PDB entry 6FKI | electron microscopy, 4.30 A resolution (low resolution: residue-level contacts below are approximate; hydrogen-bond / salt-bridge calls are withheld) | chains a and b of the 26 polymer chains in the assembly

[Chain a]
Protein: ATP synthase subunit a, chloroplastic
From: Spinacia oleracea
Reference sequence: P06451 (ATPI_SPIOL); residues 1-247 here = UniProt positions 1-247
Sequence (247 residues; numbered 1 to 247; the number before each row is that of its first residue):
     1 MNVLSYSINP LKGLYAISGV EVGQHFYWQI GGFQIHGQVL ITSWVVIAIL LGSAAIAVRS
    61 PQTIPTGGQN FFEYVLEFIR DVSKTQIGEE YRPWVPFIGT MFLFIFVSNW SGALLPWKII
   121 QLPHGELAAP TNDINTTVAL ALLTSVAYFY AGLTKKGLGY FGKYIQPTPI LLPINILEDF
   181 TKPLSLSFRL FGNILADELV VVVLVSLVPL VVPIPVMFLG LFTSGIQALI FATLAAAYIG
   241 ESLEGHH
Disordered / not traced: 1-21, 245-247

[Chain b]
Protein: ATP synthase subunit b, chloroplastic
From: Spinacia oleracea
Reference sequence: P06453 (ATPF_SPIOL); numbering as in UniProt (aligned over 1-184)
Sequence (184 residues; numbered 1 to 184; the number before each row is that of its first residue):
     1 MKNVTDSFVF LGHWPSAGSF GFNTDILATN LINLSVVLGV LIFFGKGVLS DLLDNRKQRI
    61 LNTIRNSEEL RGKAIEQLEK ARARLKKVEM DADQFRVNGY SEIEREKMNL INSTYKTLEQ
   121 FENYKNETIQ FEQQKAINQV RQRVFQQALQ GALGTLNSCL NNELHLRTIN ANIGMFGAMN
   181 EITD
Disordered / not traced: 1-21, 183-184

[Chain a / chain b interface]
Residue-residue contacts - 70 pairs, chain a then chain b:
  Q29(a) - F22(b)
  T63(a) - K57(b)
  I64(a) - K57(b)
  P65(a) - K57(b)
  T66(a) - D54(b)
  T66(a) - K57(b)
  N70(a) - L53(b)
  N70(a) - D54(b)
  N70(a) - K57(b)
  F71(a) - L49(b)
  F71(a) - L53(b)
  F72(a) - L53(b)
  E73(a) - L53(b)
  E73(a) - R56(b)
  Y74(a) - L49(b)
  Y74(a) - L52(b)
  Y74(a) - L53(b)
  V75(a) - L53(b)
  E77(a) - R56(b)
  W110(a) - L41(b)
  S111(a) - L34(b)
  G112(a) - L34(b)
  A113(a) - N33(b)
  A113(a) - L34(b)
  A113(a) - V37(b)
  L114(a) - N33(b)
  L114(a) - L34(b)
  L114(a) - S35(b)
  L114(a) - V37(b)
  L114(a) - L38(b)
  L114(a) - L41(b)
  L115(a) - N30(b)
  L115(a) - L31(b)
  L115(a) - L34(b)
  L115(a) - L38(b)
  P116(a) - N30(b)
  P116(a) - L31(b)
  P116(a) - I32(b)
  P116(a) - N33(b)
  P116(a) - L34(b)
  P116(a) - S35(b)
  W117(a) - N30(b)
  W117(a) - L31(b)
  W117(a) - L34(b)
  K118(a) - L27(b)
  K118(a) - A28(b)
  K118(a) - T29(b)
  K118(a) - N30(b)
  K118(a) - L31(b)
  I119(a) - I26(b)
  I119(a) - L27(b)
  I119(a) - A28(b)
  I119(a) - T29(b)
  I119(a) - N30(b)
  I119(a) - L31(b)
  I119(a) - I32(b)
  I120(a) - D25(b)
  I120(a) - L27(b)
  I120(a) - N30(b)
  I120(a) - L31(b)
  Q121(a) - D25(b)
  Q121(a) - I26(b)
  Q121(a) - L27(b)
  Q121(a) - N30(b)
  L122(a) - D25(b)
  P123(a) - N23(b)
  P123(a) - D25(b)
  L210(a) - N33(b)
  M217(a) - N33(b)
  M217(a) - V37(b)
Interface residues without a listed pair, chain a (32 interface residues in all): Y27, R80, V201, L221
Interface residues without a listed pair, chain b (26 interface residues in all): T24, V36, G45, L61

[Overview]
32 residues of chain a and 26 residues of chain b are in contact.
Here chain a is ATP synthase subunit a, chloroplastic and chain b is ATP synthase subunit b, chloroplastic,
both from Spinacia oleracea. Entry 6FKI (Chloroplast F1Fo conformation 3) was determined by electron
microscopy, deposited together with 6FKF and 6FKH.
